Entry 7EY6 (electron microscopy, 4.30 A resolution (low resolution: residue-level contacts below are approximate; hydrogen-bond / salt-bridge calls are withheld)); this record covers chains A and B of the 12 polymer chains in the assembly.

== Chain A (and B) ==
Name: Portal protein
Source organism: Escherichia phage T7
Notes: chain B of this document is another copy of the same molecule, construct and numbering; everything in this record applies to it too
UniProtKB: P03728 (PORTL_BPT7); residue numbers follow UniProt; this construct covers 1-536
Chain sequence (536 residues; numbered 1 to 536; the number before each row is that of its first residue):
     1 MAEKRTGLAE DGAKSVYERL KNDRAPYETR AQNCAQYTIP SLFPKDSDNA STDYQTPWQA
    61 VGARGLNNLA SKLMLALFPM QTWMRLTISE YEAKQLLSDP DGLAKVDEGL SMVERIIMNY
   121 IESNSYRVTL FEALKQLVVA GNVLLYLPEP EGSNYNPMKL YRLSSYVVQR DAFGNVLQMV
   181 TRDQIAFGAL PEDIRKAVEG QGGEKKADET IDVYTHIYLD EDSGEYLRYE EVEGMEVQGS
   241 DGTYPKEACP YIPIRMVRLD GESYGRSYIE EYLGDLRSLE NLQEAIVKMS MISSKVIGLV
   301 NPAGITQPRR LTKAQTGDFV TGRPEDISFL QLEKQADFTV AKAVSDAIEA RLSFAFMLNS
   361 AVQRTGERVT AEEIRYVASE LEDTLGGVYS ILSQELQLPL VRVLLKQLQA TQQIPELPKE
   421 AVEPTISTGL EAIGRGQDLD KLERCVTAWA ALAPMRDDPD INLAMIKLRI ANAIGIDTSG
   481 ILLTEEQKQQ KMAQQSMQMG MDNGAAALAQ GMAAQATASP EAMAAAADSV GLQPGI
Disordered / not traced: 1-5, 437-438, 477-536
From the paper describing this entry:
  - conformationally variable residues (helix shift): Gly387

== Chain A / chain B interface ==
Residue-residue contacts (147):
  Ser41(A) - Leu259(B)
  Ser41(A) - Glu271(B)
  Pro44(A) - Leu259(B)
  Pro44(A) - Asp260(B)
  Asn49(A) - Gly261(B)
  Asn49(A) - Glu262(B)
  Asn49(A) - Arg266(B)
  Ala50(A) - Tyr27(B)
  Ala50(A) - Arg30(B)
  Ala50(A) - Arg266(B)
  Thr52(A) - Arg30(B)
  Thr52(A) - Arg266(B)
  Tyr54(A) - Leu259(B)
  Tyr54(A) - Arg266(B)
  Thr56(A) - Glu271(B)
  Thr56(A) - Leu273(B)
  Thr56(A) - Gly274(B)
  Trp58(A) - Asp275(B)
  Trp58(A) - Arg351(B)
  Gln59(A) - Arg351(B)
  Ala60(A) - Arg351(B)
  Arg64(A) - Phe354(B)
  Asn67(A) - Glu382(B)
  Asn67(A) - Asp383(B)
  Asn67(A) - Thr384(B)
  Asn67(A) - Leu385(B)
  Asn67(A) - Gly386(B)
  Asn67(A) - Gly387(B)
  Asn68(A) - Asp383(B)
  Ser71(A) - Glu382(B)
  Ser71(A) - Asp383(B)
  Leu75(A) - Ser379(B)
  Met80(A) - Leu430(B)
  Met80(A) - Glu431(B)
  Asp107(A) - Arg469(B)
  Asp107(A) - Asn472(B)
  Met112(A) - Leu97(B)
  Arg115(A) - Gly475(B)
  Arg115(A) - Ile476(B)
  Asn119(A) - Thr87(B)
  Asn119(A) - Ile88(B)
  Asn119(A) - Ser89(B)
  Asn119(A) - Glu92(B)
  Glu122(A) - Arg85(B)
  Glu122(A) - Ser427(B)
  Glu122(A) - Glu431(B)
  Ser123(A) - Thr425(B)
  Ser123(A) - Ser427(B)
  Arg127(A) - Glu431(B)
  Val128(A) - Ser390(B)
  Val128(A) - Gln394(B)
  Phe131(A) - Glu382(B)
  Phe131(A) - Gly387(B)
  Phe131(A) - Ser390(B)
  Glu132(A) - Ile391(B)
  Lys135(A) - Gly387(B)
  Ser153(A) - Glu423(B)
  Asn154(A) - Glu247(B)
  Tyr155(A) - Gln394(B)
  Tyr155(A) - Arg402(B)
  Lys159(A) - Phe173(B)
  Arg162(A) - Asp260(B)
  Asp183(A) - Phe173(B)
  Gln184(A) - Asp171(B)
  Gln184(A) - Ala172(B)
  Gln184(A) - Phe173(B)
  Ile185(A) - Asp171(B)
  Ala186(A) - Asp171(B)
  Gly188(A) - Leu219(B)
  Ala189(A) - Asn175(B)
  Arg195(A) - Glu221(B)
  Gln283(A) - Arg351(B)
  Ile286(A) - Val344(B)
  Val287(A) - Ser278(B)
  Ser290(A) - Leu282(B)
  Ser290(A) - Val344(B)
  Met291(A) - Leu282(B)
  Ser293(A) - Lys334(B)
  Ser293(A) - Asp337(B)
  Ser293(A) - Val340(B)
  Ser294(A) - Ala285(B)
  Ile305(A) - Pro302(B)
  Leu311(A) - Lys295(B)
  Leu311(A) - Ile297(B)
  Leu311(A) - Leu299(B)
  Thr312(A) - Lys295(B)
  Ala314(A) - Lys295(B)
  Ala314(A) - Ile297(B)
  Thr316(A) - Val296(B)
  Gly317(A) - Val296(B)
  Asp318(A) - Val296(B)
  Asp318(A) - Ile297(B)
  Asp318(A) - Gly298(B)
  Phe319(A) - Gly298(B)
  Phe319(A) - Ile327(B)
  Phe319(A) - Phe329(B)
  Val320(A) - Gly298(B)
  Val320(A) - Leu299(B)
  Val320(A) - Val300(B)
  Thr321(A) - Val300(B)
  Thr321(A) - Pro302(B)
  Gly322(A) - Val300(B)
  Gly322(A) - Asn301(B)
  Arg323(A) - Leu299(B)
  Arg323(A) - Asn301(B)
  Pro324(A) - Asn301(B)
  Pro324(A) - Ser328(B)
  Ile327(A) - Leu330(B)
  Ile327(A) - Glu333(B)
  Ser328(A) - Glu333(B)
  Phe329(A) - Gln331(B)
  Phe329(A) - Leu332(B)
  Phe329(A) - Glu333(B)
  Phe329(A) - Lys334(B)
  Leu330(A) - Lys334(B)
  Gln331(A) - Glu333(B)
  Gln331(A) - Gln335(B)
  Gln331(A) - Ala336(B)
  Gln331(A) - Asp337(B)
  Leu332(A) - Asp337(B)
  Gln335(A) - Ala336(B)
  Arg364(A) - Tyr376(B)
  Arg364(A) - Asp383(B)
  Glu367(A) - Tyr376(B)
  Arg368(A) - Glu372(B)
  Arg368(A) - Arg375(B)
  Arg368(A) - Tyr376(B)
  Val369(A) - Arg375(B)
  Val369(A) - Tyr376(B)
  Thr370(A) - Arg375(B)
  Gln412(A) - Glu90(B)
  Gln412(A) - Glu92(B)
  Gln413(A) - Ala93(B)
  Gln413(A) - Lys94(B)
  Leu439(A) - Ala473(B)
  Leu439(A) - Ile474(B)
  Leu442(A) - Arg469(B)
  Leu442(A) - Ile470(B)
  Val446(A) - Ala451(B)
  Trp449(A) - Ile461(B)
  Trp449(A) - Ile466(B)
  Leu463(A) - Asp460(B)
  Ala464(A) - Asp460(B)
  Lys467(A) - Asp458(B)
  Lys467(A) - Pro459(B)
  Lys467(A) - Asp460(B)
  Leu468(A) - Asp460(B)
Interface residues without a listed pair, chain A (98 interface residues in all): Ile39, Val61, Ala63, Gln81, Ile116, Tyr120, Ser125, Gly152, Ala207, Lys295, Val296, Phe338, Leu408, Thr411, Arg435, Ala450, Arg456
Interface residues without a listed pair, chain B (100 interface residues in all): Leu8, Tyr91, Leu177, Asp220, Asp222, Val257, Tyr272, Val362, Tyr389, Ala432, Arg444, Ala448, Leu452, Pro454, Met455

== Summary ==
Chain A and chain B form an interface of 98 and 100 residues respectively. The paper reports conformational
variability at Gly387(A).
Chain A and chain B are both Portal protein (Escherichia phage T7); the structure, The portal protein (GP8) of
bacteriophage T7, was determined by electron microscopy together with 7EY7, 7EY8, 7EY9 and 7EYB from the same
study.
